Entry 4E9J (X-ray diffraction, 2.03 A resolution); this record covers chains A and B.

Chain A (and B):
Name: General secretion pathway protein D
Source organism: Pseudomonas aeruginosa
Notes: chain B of this document is another copy of the same molecule, construct and numbering; everything in this record applies to it too
Reference sequence: P35818 (GSPD_PSEAE); residue numbers follow UniProt; this construct covers 35-277
Chain sequence (246 residues; row label = number of the first residue in the row):
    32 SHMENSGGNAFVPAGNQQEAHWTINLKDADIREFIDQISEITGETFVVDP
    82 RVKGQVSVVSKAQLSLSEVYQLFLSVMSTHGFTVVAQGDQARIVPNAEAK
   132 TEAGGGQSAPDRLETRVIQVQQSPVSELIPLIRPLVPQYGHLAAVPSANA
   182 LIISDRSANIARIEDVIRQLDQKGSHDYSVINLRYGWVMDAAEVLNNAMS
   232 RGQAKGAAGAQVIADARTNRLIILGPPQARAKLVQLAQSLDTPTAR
Disordered / not traced: 32-40, 46-50, 129-139, 274-277 (chain B: 32-50, 128-142, 274-277)
Sequence notes: expression tag (32-34)
From the paper describing this entry:
  - self-association interface (contacts with another copy of this molecule); pairs are residue here / residue on that copy: Asp-208/Asn-213 (hydrogen bond), Tyr-209/Val-211 (hydrophobic contact), Ser-210/Ser-210 (hydrogen bond), Arg-251/Tyr-209 (hydrogen bond), Arg-261/Gln-269, Thr-114, Val-116, Val-125

Interface between chain A and chain B:
Pairs across the interface - 34 pairs, chain A then chain B:
  Arg-82(A) / Val-116(B)
  Arg-82(A) / Ala-117(B)  hydrogen bond (side chain-backbone)
  Val-115(A) / Asn-127(B)
  Val-116(A) / Thr-114(B)
  Val-116(A) / Val-125(B)  hydrophobic
  Val-116(A) / Pro-126(B)
  Ala-117(A) / Val-125(B)
  Ala-117(A) / Pro-126(B)  hydrogen bond (backbone-backbone)
  Gln-118(A) / Arg-123(B)
  Val-125(A) / Val-116(B)  hydrophobic
  Ser-157(A) / Thr-249(B)
  Glu-158(A) / Asn-213(B)
  Glu-158(A) / Arg-215(B)  salt bridge
  Pro-161(A) / Arg-251(B)
  Gly-205(A) / Arg-215(B)
  His-207(A) / Asn-213(B)  hydrogen bond (backbone-side chain)
  Asp-208(A) / Val-211(B)
  Asp-208(A) / Ile-212(B)
  Asp-208(A) / Asn-213(B)  hydrogen bond
  Tyr-209(A) / Ser-210(B)
  Tyr-209(A) / Val-211(B)  hydrogen bond (backbone-backbone)
  Tyr-209(A) / Arg-251(B)  hydrogen bond
  Ser-210(A) / Tyr-209(B)
  Ser-210(A) / Ser-210(B)  hydrogen bond
  Val-211(A) / Asp-208(B)
  Val-211(A) / Tyr-209(B)  hydrogen bond (backbone-backbone)
  Ile-212(A) / Asp-208(B)
  Asn-213(A) / Ser-206(B)
  Asn-213(A) / His-207(B)  hydrogen bond (side chain-backbone)
  Asn-213(A) / Asp-208(B)  hydrogen bond (backbone-side chain)
  Arg-251(A) / Tyr-209(B)  hydrogen bond
  Pro-258(A) / Gln-269(B)
  Arg-261(A) / Gln-269(B)  hydrogen bond
  Gln-269(A) / Asp-208(B)  hydrogen bond
Also at the interface, not in a pair above, chain A (25 interface residues in all): Thr-114, Gly-119, Pro-126, Ser-206
Also at the interface, not in a pair above, chain B (21 interface residues in all): Asp-80, Glu-158

Summary:
25 residues of chain A face 21 of chain B across their interface, with 13 hydrogen bonds and 1 salt bridge.
Polar pairs include Glu-158(A)/Arg-215(B), Arg-82(A)/Ala-117(B) and His-207(A)/Asn-213(B). The paper reports a
self-association interface involving Thr-114(A), Val-116(A) and Val-125(A) among others.
Chain A and chain B are both General secretion pathway protein D (Pseudomonas aeruginosa); the structure,
Crystal structure of the N-terminal domain of the secretin XcpQ from Pseudomonas aeruginosa, was determined by
X-ray diffraction, deposited together with 4EC5.
